7BLO - chains L and A of the 8 polymer chains in the assembly; structure by electron microscopy, 9.50 A resolution (very low resolution: no residue pairs are listed; an interface is given only as per-side residue counts).

[Chain L]
Protein: Sorting nexin-3
Organism: Mus musculus
UniProtKB: Q78ZM0 (Q78ZM0_MOUSE); residue numbers follow UniProt; this construct covers 4-158
Chain sequence (155 residues; each row starts with the number of its first residue):
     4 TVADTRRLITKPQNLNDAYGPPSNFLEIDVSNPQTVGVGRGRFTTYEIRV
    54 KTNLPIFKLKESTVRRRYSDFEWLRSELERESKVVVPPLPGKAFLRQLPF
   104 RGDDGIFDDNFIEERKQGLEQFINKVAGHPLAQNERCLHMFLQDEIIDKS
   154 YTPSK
Ligand contacts: PIB (2-(butanoyloxy)-1-{[(hydroxy{[2,3,4,6-tetrahydroxy-5-(phosphonooxy)cyclohexyl]oxy}phosphoryl)oxy]methyl}ethyl butanoate): Phe46, Arg70, Tyr71, Ser72, Glu75, Lys95, Ala96, Phe97, Gln100, Ile109, Arg118

[Chain A]
Protein: Vacuolar protein sorting-associated protein 35
Organism: Homo sapiens
UniProtKB: Q96QK1 (VPS35_HUMAN); numbering as in UniProt (aligned over 12-363)
Chain sequence (352 residues; numbered 12 to 363; the number before each row is that of its first residue):
    12 QEKLLDEAIQAVKVQSFQMKRCLDKNKLMDALKHASNMLGELRTSMLSPK
    62 SYYELYMAISDELHYLEVYLTDEFAKGRKVADLYELVQYAGNIIPRLYLL
   112 ITVGVVYVKSFPQSRKDILKDLVEMCRGVQHPLRGLFLRNYLLQCTRNIL
   162 PDEGEPTDEETTGDISDSMDFVLLNFAEMNKLWVRMQHQGHSRDREKRER
   212 ERQELRILVGTNLVRLSQLEGVNVERYKQIVLTGILEQVVNCRDALAQEY
   262 LMECIIQVFPDEFHLQTLNPFLRACAELHQNVNVKNIIIALIDRLALFAH
   312 REDGPGIPADIKLFDIFSQQVATVIQSRQDMPSEDVVSLQVSLINLAMKC
   362 YP
Swiss-Prot annotation at these positions:
  - region (Interaction with SNX3): Val25 to Lys44, Asp205 to Glu215

[How chain L and chain A interact]
At this resolution (10 A) residue pairs are not listed: 14 residues of chain L and 17 of chain A lie at the interface.

[Overview]
14 residues of chain L and 17 residues of chain A are in contact. Bound to chain L: compound PIB.
Chain L is Sorting nexin-3 (Mus musculus) and chain A is Vacuolar protein sorting-associated protein 35 (Homo
sapiens); the structure, VPS26 dimer region of metazoan membrane-assembled retromer:SNX3 complex modelled with
human proteins, was determined by electron microscopy, deposited together with 7BLQ, 7BLP and 7BLR.
